Entry 8G8A (X-ray diffraction, 2.44 A resolution); this record covers chains A and C of the 3 polymer chains in the assembly.

== Chain A ==
Molecule: DH1317.8 heavy chain
From: Homo sapiens
Amino-acid sequence (225 residues; each row starts with the number of its first residue; a row labelled like 83A-83C holds insertion residues (83A, then the next letters in order)):
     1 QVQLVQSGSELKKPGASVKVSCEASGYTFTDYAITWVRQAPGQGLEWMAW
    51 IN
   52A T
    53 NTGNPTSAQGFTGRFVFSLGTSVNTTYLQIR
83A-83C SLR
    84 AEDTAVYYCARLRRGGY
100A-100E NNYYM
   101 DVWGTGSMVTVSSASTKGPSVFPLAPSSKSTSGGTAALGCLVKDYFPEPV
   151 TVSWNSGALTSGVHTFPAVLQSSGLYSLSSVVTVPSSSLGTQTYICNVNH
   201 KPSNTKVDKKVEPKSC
Unresolved in the structure: 129-133, 215-216
Disulfides: Cys22-Cys92, Cys140-Cys196
Small-molecule neighbours: N-acetylglucosamine (NAG; 2-acetamido-2-deoxy-beta-D-glucopyranose): Glu23, Ala24, Ser25, Ser74, Asn76

== Chain C ==
Molecule: Env polyprotein
UniProt: Q69910 (Q69910_9HIV1); residues 652-671 here correspond to UniProt positions 21-40 (UniProt number = residue number - 631)
Amino-acid sequence (20 residues; row label = number of the first residue in the row):
   652 QQEKNEQELLELDKWASLWN
Unresolved in the structure: 652-654, 669-671

== Interface between chain A and chain C ==
Contacting residue pairs - 24 pairs, chain A then chain C:
  Thr30(A) - Gln658(C)  hydrogen bond (backbone-side chain)
  Asp31(A) - Lys655(C)
  Asp31(A) - Gln658(C)
  Tyr32(A) - Glu657(C)
  Tyr32(A) - Gln658(C)
  Ala33(A) - Gln658(C)
  Trp50(A) - Leu661(C)  hydrophobic
  Trp50(A) - Glu662(C)
  Asn52(A) - Gln658(C)
  Thr52A(A) - Gln658(C)  hydrogen bond
  Asn53(A) - Gln658(C)
  Asn53(A) - Glu659(C)
  Thr58(A) - Lys665(C)  hydrogen bond
  Leu95(A) - Leu661(C)  hydrophobic
  Arg96(A) - Glu657(C)  salt bridge
  Arg97(A) - Glu657(C)  hydrogen bond (backbone-side chain)
  Arg97(A) - Leu660(C)
  Arg97(A) - Leu661(C)
  Arg97(A) - Asp664(C)  salt bridge
  Gly99(A) - Asp664(C)
  Tyr100(A) - Asp664(C)
  Tyr100(A) - Ala667(C)  hydrophobic
  Tyr100C(A) - Leu661(C)  hydrophobic
  Tyr100C(A) - Asp664(C)  hydrogen bond

== Overview ==
The interface between chain A and chain C involves 15 residues on one side and 10 on the other, with 5
hydrogen bonds and 2 salt bridges. Polar contacts include Arg96(A)-Glu657(C), Arg97(A)-Asp664(C) and
Thr30(A)-Gln658(C). Chain A binds N-acetylglucosamine.
Here chain A is DH1317.8 heavy chain (Homo sapiens) and chain C is Env polyprotein. Entry 8G8A (Crystal
structure of DH1317.8 Fab in complex with HIV proximal MPER peptide) was determined by X-ray diffraction (same
publication as 8G8C).
